PDB entry 2R38 | X-ray diffraction, 1.81 A resolution | chains A and B

[Chain A (and B)]
Molecule: Protease
Source organism: Human immunodeficiency virus 1
Notes: EC 3.4.23.16; chain B of this document is another copy of the same molecule, construct and numbering; everything in this record applies to it too
UniProt: Q5RZ08 (Q5RZ08_9HIV1); numbering as in UniProt (aligned over 1-99)
Amino-acid sequence (99 residues; numbered 1 to 99; the number before each row is that of its first residue):
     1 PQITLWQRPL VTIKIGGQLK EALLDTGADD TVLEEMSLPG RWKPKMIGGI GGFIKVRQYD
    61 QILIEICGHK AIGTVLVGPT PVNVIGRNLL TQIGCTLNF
Sequence notes: engineered mutation Val-84 (Ile in Q5RZ08)
Residues lining bound ligands: G4G (4,4'-{(3S,4S)-pyrrolidine-3,4-diylbis[(benzylimino)sulfonyl]}dibenzamide): Arg-8, Leu-23, Asp-25, Gly-27, Ala-28, Asp-29, Asp-30, Val-32, Ile-47, Gly-48, Gly-49, Ile-50, Leu-76, Thr-80, Val-82, Val-84

[Interface between chain A and chain B]
Contacting residue pairs - 99 pairs, chain A then chain B:
  Pro-1(A) with Leu-97(B); Asn-98(B); Phe-99(B), hydrogen bond (backbone-backbone)
  Gln-2(A) with Thr-96(B); Leu-97(B); Asn-98(B)
  Ile-3(A) with Thr-96(B); Leu-97(B), hydrogen bond (backbone-backbone); Phe-99(B), hydrophobic
  Leu-5(A) with Arg-87(B), hydrogen bond (backbone-side chain); Leu-90(B), hydrophobic; Thr-91(B); Cys-95(B)
  Trp-6(A) with Arg-87(B), hydrogen bond (backbone-side chain); Thr-91(B)
  Gln-7(A) with Arg-87(B)
  Arg-8(A) with Asp-29(B), salt bridge; Arg-87(B)
  Pro-9(A) with Thr-26(B); Arg-87(B); Leu-97(B), hydrophobic
  Leu-23(A) with Gly-27(B)
  Leu-24(A) with Thr-26(B), hydrogen bond (backbone-side chain); Leu-97(B), hydrophobic
  Asp-25(A) with Asp-25(B); Thr-26(B); Gly-27(B), hydrogen bond (side chain-backbone)
  Thr-26(A) with Leu-5(B); Pro-9(B); Leu-24(B), hydrogen bond (side chain-backbone); Asp-25(B); Thr-26(B), hydrogen bond (side chain-backbone); Leu-97(B)
  Gly-27(A) with Leu-23(B); Asp-25(B)
  Asp-29(A) with Arg-8(B), salt bridge
  Ile-47(A) with Ile-50(B), hydrophobic
  Gly-48(A) with Ile-50(B)
  Gly-49(A) with Ile-50(B)
  Ile-50(A) with Ile-47(B), hydrophobic; Gly-49(B); Ile-50(B), hydrogen bond (backbone-backbone); Gly-51(B), hydrogen bond (backbone-backbone); Gly-52(B); Ile-54(B), hydrophobic; Pro-81(B)
  Gly-51(A) with Gly-51(B); Gly-52(B); Ile-54(B)
  Gly-52(A) with Ile-50(B); Gly-51(B)
  Ile-54(A) with Ile-50(B), hydrophobic
  Cys-67(A) with Phe-99(B), hydrophobic
  His-69(A) with Phe-99(B)
  Pro-81(A) with Gly-49(B); Ile-50(B)
  Arg-87(A) with Leu-5(B), hydrogen bond (side chain-backbone); Trp-6(B), hydrogen bond (side chain-backbone); Gln-7(B); Arg-8(B); Pro-9(B)
  Leu-90(A) with Leu-5(B), hydrophobic
  Thr-91(A) with Leu-5(B); Trp-6(B)
  Gln-92(A) with Trp-6(B)
  Ile-93(A) with Phe-99(B)
  Gly-94(A) with Asn-98(B); Phe-99(B)
  Cys-95(A) with Leu-5(B); Leu-97(B), hydrophobic; Asn-98(B); Phe-99(B), hydrophobic
  Thr-96(A) with Gln-2(B); Ile-3(B); Thr-4(B); Thr-96(B); Leu-97(B); Asn-98(B), hydrogen bond (backbone-backbone)
  Leu-97(A) with Pro-1(B); Gln-2(B); Ile-3(B), hydrogen bond (backbone-backbone); Pro-9(B), hydrophobic; Leu-24(B), hydrophobic; Thr-26(B); Cys-95(B), hydrophobic; Thr-96(B); Leu-97(B), hydrophobic
  Asn-98(A) with Pro-1(B); Gln-2(B), hydrogen bond; Gly-94(B); Cys-95(B); Thr-96(B), hydrogen bond (backbone-backbone); Asn-98(B)
  Phe-99(A) with Pro-1(B), hydrogen bond (backbone-backbone); Cys-67(B), hydrophobic; His-69(B); Ile-93(B); Gly-94(B); Cys-95(B), hydrophobic
Other interface residues (no listed pair), chain A (37 interface residues in all): Thr-4, Thr-80
Other interface residues (no listed pair), chain B (37 interface residues in all): Val-32, Pro-79, Thr-80

[Overview]
Chain A and chain B each contribute 37 residues to their interface; the contacts include 17 hydrogen bonds and
2 salt bridges. Polar contacts include Arg-8(A)/Asp-29(B), Leu-5(A)/Arg-87(B) and Trp-6(A)/Arg-87(B). Ligands
of chain A: compound G4G.
Both chains are Protease (Human immunodeficiency virus 1). Entry 2R38 (I84V HIV-1 protease mutant in complex
with a carbamoyl decorated pyrrolidine-based inhibitor) was determined by X-ray diffraction together with
2R43, 2R3T and 2R3W from the same study.
